Entry 4X6G (X-ray diffraction, 2.00 A resolution); this record covers chains A and B of the 4 polymer chains in the assembly.

Chain A (and B):
Molecule: OxyR
Source organism: Pseudomonas aeruginosa PAO1
Notes: chain B of this document is another copy of the same molecule, construct and numbering; everything in this record applies to it too
UniProt: Q9HTL4 (Q9HTL4_PSEAE); residues 1-310 here = UniProt positions 1-310
Chain sequence (316 residues; row label = number of the first residue in the row; numbers below 1 keep their minus sign (His-5 is residue -5)):
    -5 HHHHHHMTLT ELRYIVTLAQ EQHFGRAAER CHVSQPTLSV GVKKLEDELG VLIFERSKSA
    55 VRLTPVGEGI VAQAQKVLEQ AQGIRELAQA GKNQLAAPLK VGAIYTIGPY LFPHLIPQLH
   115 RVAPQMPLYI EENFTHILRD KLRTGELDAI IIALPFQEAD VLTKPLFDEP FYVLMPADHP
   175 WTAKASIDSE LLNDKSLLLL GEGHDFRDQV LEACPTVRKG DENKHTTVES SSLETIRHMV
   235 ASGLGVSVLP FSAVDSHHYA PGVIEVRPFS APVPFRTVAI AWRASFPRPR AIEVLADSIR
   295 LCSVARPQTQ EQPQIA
Not modelled in the structure: -5 to -1, 298-310 (chain B: -5 to -4, 210-218, 302-310)
Sequence notes: expression tag (-5 to 0); engineered mutation Asp199 (Cys in Q9HTL4)
Ligand contacts: hydrogen peroxide (PEO): Ile98, Asn127, Phe128, Thr129, Gly197, His198, Asp199
Reported in the primary citation:
  - binding site for hydrogen peroxide: Thr129, Asp199
  - mutagenesis - T100V, H198A: decreased growth
  - mutagenesis - T100S: increased growth

Interface between chain A and chain B:
Pairs across the interface - 47 pairs, chain A then chain B:
  Phe106(A) - His232(B)
  Phe106(A) - Tyr253(B)
  Pro107(A) - His232(B)
  Pro107(A) - Tyr253(B)
  Ile110(A) - Ala235(B)
  Ile110(A) - Ser236(B)
  Ile110(A) - Tyr253(B)
  Pro121(A) - Ser236(B)
  Pro121(A) - Gly237(B)
  Pro121(A) - Leu238(B)  hydrophobic
  Leu122(A) - Met233(B)
  Leu122(A) - Ser236(B)  hydrogen bond (backbone-side chain)
  Leu122(A) - Leu238(B)
  Tyr123(A) - Val222(B)  hydrophobic
  Tyr123(A) - Leu238(B)  hydrophobic
  Ile124(A) - His232(B)
  Ile124(A) - Met233(B)  hydrogen bond (backbone-side chain)
  Glu125(A) - Ser224(B)  hydrogen bond
  Glu126(A) - Ser224(B)
  Glu126(A) - Thr229(B)
  Val222(A) - Tyr123(B)
  Glu223(A) - Glu140(B)
  Ser224(A) - Glu125(B)  hydrogen bond
  Ser224(A) - Glu126(B)
  Thr229(A) - Glu126(B)
  His232(A) - Phe106(B)
  His232(A) - Pro107(B)
  His232(A) - Ile110(B)
  His232(A) - Ile124(B)
  Met233(A) - Leu122(B)
  Met233(A) - Ile124(B)  hydrogen bond (side chain-backbone)
  Ala235(A) - Ile110(B)
  Ser236(A) - Ile110(B)
  Ser236(A) - Pro121(B)
  Ser236(A) - Leu122(B)  hydrogen bond (side chain-backbone)
  Gly237(A) - Pro121(B)
  Leu238(A) - Pro121(B)
  Leu238(A) - Leu122(B)
  Leu238(A) - Tyr123(B)  hydrophobic
  Ser250(A) - His252(B)
  His251(A) - His252(B)
  His252(A) - Asp249(B)
  His252(A) - Ser250(B)
  His252(A) - His251(B)  hydrogen bond (side chain-backbone)
  His252(A) - His252(B)
  Tyr253(A) - Pro107(B)
  Tyr253(A) - Ile110(B)
Interface residues without a listed pair, chain A (28 interface residues in all): Pro111, Asn127, Lys135, Asp172, Asp249
Interface residues without a listed pair, chain B (28 interface residues in all): Pro92, His114, Asn127, Lys135

In short:
The chain A/chain B interface involves 28 residues from each chain, with 7 hydrogen bonds. Polar pairs include
Leu122(A)-Ser236(B), Ile124(A)-Met233(B) and Glu125(A)-Ser224(B). Bound to chain A: hydrogen peroxide. The
paper reports a binding site for hydrogen peroxide at Thr129(A) and Asp199(A); T100V and H198A of chain A
reduce growth.
Chain A and chain B are both OxyR (Pseudomonas aeruginosa PAO1); the structure, Full-length OxyR C199D from
pseudomonas aeruginosa, was determined by X-ray diffraction together with 4XWS and 4Y0M from the same study.
